PDB entry 4Y5Z | X-ray diffraction, 2.95 A resolution | chains D and 5 of the 60 polymer chains in the assembly

Chain D (and 5):
Protein: Immunoglobulin G-binding protein A, Coat protein
Organism: Staphylococcus aureus
Notes: chain 5 of this document is another copy of the same molecule, construct and numbering; everything in this record applies to it too
UniProt: chimeric construct of P02976, Q9EB06: residues 5-58 from P02976 (SPA_STAA8) positions 158-211 (UniProt number = residue number + 153); residues 66-268 from Q9EB06 positions 66-268 (same numbers)
Chain sequence (282 residues; numbered -13 to 268; the number before each row is that of its first residue; numbers below 1 keep their minus sign (Met-13 is residue -13)):
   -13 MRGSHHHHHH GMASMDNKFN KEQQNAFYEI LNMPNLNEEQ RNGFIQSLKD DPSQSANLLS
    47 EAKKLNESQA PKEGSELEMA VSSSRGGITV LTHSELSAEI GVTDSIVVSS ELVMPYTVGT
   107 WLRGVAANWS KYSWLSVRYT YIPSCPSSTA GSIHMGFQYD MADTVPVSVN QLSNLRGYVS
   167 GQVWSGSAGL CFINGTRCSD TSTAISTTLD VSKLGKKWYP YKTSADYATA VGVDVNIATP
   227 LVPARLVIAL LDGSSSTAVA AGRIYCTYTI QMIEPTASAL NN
Disordered / not traced: -13 to 71, 264-268
Construct notes: expression tag (-13 to 4); linker (59-65)
Disulfide bonds: Cys177-Cys184

How chain D and chain 5 interact:
Contacting residue pairs (21; chain D residue first):
  Thr75(D) - Thr75(5)
  Thr75(D) - Val76(5)
  Thr75(D) - Leu77(5)
  Val76(D) - Thr75(5)
  Leu77(D) - Thr75(5)
  Leu77(D) - Trp115(5)  hydrophobic
  His79(D) - Pro261(5)
  Trp107(D) - Asn114(5)  hydrogen bond (side chain-backbone)
  Trp107(D) - Trp115(5)  hydrophobic
  Trp107(D) - Pro261(5)  hydrophobic
  Trp107(D) - Thr262(5)  hydrogen bond (side chain-backbone)
  Val111(D) - Asn114(5)
  Val111(D) - Trp115(5)  hydrophobic
  Asn114(D) - Trp107(5)  hydrogen bond (backbone-side chain)
  Asn114(D) - Val111(5)
  Trp115(D) - Leu77(5)  hydrophobic
  Trp115(D) - Trp107(5)  hydrophobic
  Trp115(D) - Val111(5)  hydrophobic
  Pro261(D) - His79(5)
  Pro261(D) - Trp107(5)  hydrophobic
  Thr262(D) - Trp107(5)  hydrogen bond (backbone-side chain)

In short:
Chain D and chain 5 each contribute 10 residues to their interface, with 4 hydrogen bonds. Polar pairs include
Trp107(D)-Asn114(5) and Trp107(D)-Thr262(5).
Chain D and chain 5 are both Immunoglobulin G-binding protein A, Coat protein (Staphylococcus aureus); the
structure, T=1 capsid structure of SeMV Ndel65CP fused with B-domain of S. aureus protein SpA at the ..., was
determined by X-ray diffraction together with 4Y4Y from the same study.
